PDB entry 7QVM | electron microscopy, 3.25 A resolution | chains B and S of the 6 polymer chains in the assembly

Chain B:
Molecule: Guanine nucleotide-binding protein G(I)/G(S)/G(T) subunit beta-1
Source organism: Homo sapiens
UniProt: P62873 (GBB1_HUMAN); residues 2-340 here = UniProt positions 2-340
Chain sequence (354 residues; each row starts with the number of its first residue; numbers below 1 keep their minus sign (Met-13 is residue -13)):
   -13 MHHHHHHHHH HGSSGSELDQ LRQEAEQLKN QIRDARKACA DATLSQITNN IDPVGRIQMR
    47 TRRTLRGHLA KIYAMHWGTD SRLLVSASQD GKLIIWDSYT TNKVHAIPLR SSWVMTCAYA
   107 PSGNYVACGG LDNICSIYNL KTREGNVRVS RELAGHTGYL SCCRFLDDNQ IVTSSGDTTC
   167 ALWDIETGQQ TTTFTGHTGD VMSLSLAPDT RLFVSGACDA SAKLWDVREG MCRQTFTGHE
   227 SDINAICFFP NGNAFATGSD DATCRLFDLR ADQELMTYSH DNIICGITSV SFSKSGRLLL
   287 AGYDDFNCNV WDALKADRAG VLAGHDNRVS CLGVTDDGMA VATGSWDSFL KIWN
Not modelled in the structure: -13 to 2
Construct notes: initiating methionine (-13); expression tag (-12 to 1)
Curated features (UniProtKB/Swiss-Prot):
  - modified residue: Ser2 (N-acetylserine), His266 (Phosphohistidine)
  - natural variant: Leu30 (L30F: In MRD42; uncertain significance), Arg52 (R52G: In MRD42), Gly64 (G64V: In MRD42), Asp76 (D76E: In MRD42; D76G: In MRD42), Gly77 (G77S: In MRD42), Lys78 (K78R: In MRD42), Ile80 (I80N: In MRD42; I80T: In MRD42), His91 (H91R: In MRD42; uncertain significance), Ala92 (A92T: In MRD42), Pro94 (P94S: In MRD42), Leu95 (L95P: In MRD42), Arg96 (R96L: In MRD42), 5 further natural variant entries in UniProt

Chain S:
Molecule: Antibody fragment scFv16
Source organism: Mus musculus
Notes: antibody fragment or engineered binder
Chain sequence (251 residues; row label = number of the first residue in the row; note: 3 numbers in that range are skipped by the numbering (no residue carries them; nothing is unmodelled there); a row labelled like 121A-121O holds insertion residues (121A, then the next letters in order)):
     1 DVQLVESGGG LVQPGGSRKL SCSASGFAFS SFGMHWVRQA PEKGLEWVAY ISSGSGTIYY
    61 ADTVKGRFTI SRDDPKNTLF LQMTSLRSED TAMYYCVRSI YYYGSSPFDF WGQGTTLTVS
   121 S
121A-121O GGGGSGGGGSGGGGS
   125 DIVMTQATSS VPVTPGESVS ISCRSSKSLL HSNGNTYLYW FLQRPGQSPQ LLIYRMSNLA
   185 SGVPDRFSGS GSGTAFTLTI SRLEAEDVGV YYCMQHLEYP LTFGAGTKLE LKAAA
Not modelled in the structure: 1, 121A-121O, 236-239
Cystine bridges: Cys22-Cys96, Cys147-Cys217

Interface between chain B and chain S:
Residue-residue contacts - 12 pairs, chain B then chain S:
  Asp66(B) - Tyr103(S)  hydrogen bond
  Arg68(B) - Tyr103(S)
  Leu69(B) - Tyr103(S)  hydrophobic
  Asp83(B) - Tyr103(S)
  Val90(B) - Tyr102(S)  hydrophobic
  Arg129(B) - Arg98(S)
  Arg129(B) - Phe110(S)
  Glu130(B) - Gly26(S)
  Glu130(B) - Phe27(S)
  Gly131(B) - Ala28(S)
  Gly131(B) - Phe32(S)
  Asn132(B) - Ala28(S)
Interface residues without a listed pair, chain B (10 interface residues in all): His91
Interface residues without a listed pair, chain S (11 interface residues in all): Val2, Asp109, Ser185

Summary:
The interface between chain B and chain S involves 10 residues on one side and 11 on the other, with 1
hydrogen bond. Its one hydrogen-bonded contact is Asp66(B)-Tyr103(S).
Chain B is Guanine nucleotide-binding protein G(I)/G(S)/G(T) subunit beta-1 (Homo sapiens) and chain S is
Antibody fragment scFv16 (Mus musculus); the structure, Human Oxytocin receptor (OTR) oxytocin Gq chimera
(mGoqi) complex, was determined by electron microscopy.
